Entry 1G2F (X-ray diffraction, 2.00 A resolution); this record covers chains A and C of the 3 polymer chains in the assembly.

[Chain A]
Molecule: 16-nt DNA strand
Sequence (16 nucleotides; row label = number of the first residue in the row):
     2 GACGCTATAA AAGGAG

[Chain C]
Molecule: Tata box zinc finger protein
Source organism: Mus musculus
UniProtKB: P08046 (EGR1_MOUSE); residues 102-190 here correspond to UniProt positions 333-421 (UniProt number = residue number + 231)
Amino-acid sequence (90 residues; each row starts with the number of its first residue):
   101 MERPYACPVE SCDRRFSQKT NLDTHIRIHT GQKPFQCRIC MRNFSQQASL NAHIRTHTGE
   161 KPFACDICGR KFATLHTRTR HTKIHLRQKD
Not modelled in the structure: 190
Metal / ion sites: Zn2+ site 1: Cys-107, Cys-112, His-125, His-129; Zn2+ site 2: Cys-137, Cys-140, His-153, His-157; Zn2+ site 3: Cys-165, Cys-168, His-181, His-185
Curated features (UniProtKB/Swiss-Prot):
  - zinc finger: Tyr-105 to His-129 (C2H2-type 1), Phe-135 to His-157 (C2H2-type 2), Phe-163 to His-185 (C2H2-type 3)
  - site (Interaction with DNA): Arg-103, Arg-114, Arg-142, Arg-170, Arg-180
What the authors report for this chain:
  - binding site for the 16-nt DNA strand: Leu-175
  - contacts within the chain: Thr-124/Arg-127, Arg-127/Pro-134, Arg-127/Ser-145 (backbone contact), Ala-152/Thr-174
  - binding site for the 16-nt DNA strand (chain A): Gln-146

[How chain A and chain C interact]
Pairs across the interface (37; chain A residue first):
  DG2(A) / Arg-187(C)  sugar contact
  DG2(A) / Lys-189(C)  phosphate contact
  DA3(A) / Ile-184(C)  phosphate contact
  DA3(A) / Arg-187(C)  salt bridge to the phosphate
  DA3(A) / Lys-189(C)  phosphate contact
  DC4(A) / Arg-170(C)  salt bridge to the phosphate
  DC4(A) / Thr-177(C)  sugar contact
  DC4(A) / Arg-180(C)  base contact
  DC4(A) / His-181(C)  salt bridge to the phosphate
  DC4(A) / Ile-184(C)  phosphate contact
  DG5(A) / Arg-170(C)  salt bridge to the phosphate
  DG5(A) / Phe-172(C)  phosphate contact
  DG5(A) / Arg-180(C)  hydrogen bond to the base
  DC6(A) / Thr-156(C)  phosphate contact
  DC6(A) / His-176(C)  base contact
  DC6(A) / Thr-177(C)  hydrogen bond to the base
  DC6(A) / Arg-180(C)  base contact
  DT7(A) / Arg-142(C)  salt bridge to the phosphate
  DT7(A) / Phe-144(C)  sugar contact
  DT7(A) / His-153(C)  salt bridge to the phosphate
  DT7(A) / Thr-174(C)  base contact
  DA8(A) / Arg-142(C)  salt bridge to the phosphate
  DA8(A) / Phe-144(C)  phosphate contact
  DT9(A) / Ile-128(C)  phosphate contact
  DT9(A) / Ser-145(C)  phosphate contact
  DT9(A) / Gln-146(C)  base contact
  DT9(A) / Ser-149(C)  base contact
  DA10(A) / Arg-114(C)  salt bridge to the phosphate
  DA10(A) / His-125(C)  salt bridge to the phosphate
  DA10(A) / Ile-128(C)  phosphate contact
  DA10(A) / Gln-146(C)  hydrogen bond to the base
  DA11(A) / Arg-114(C)  salt bridge to the phosphate
  DA11(A) / Phe-116(C)  phosphate contact
  DA11(A) / Asn-121(C)  base contact
  DA12(A) / Gln-118(C)  hydrogen bond to the base
  DA12(A) / Asn-121(C)  hydrogen bond to the base
  DA13(A) / Gln-118(C)  hydrogen bond to the base
Interface residues without a listed pair, chain A (13 interface residues in all): DG14
Interface residues without a listed pair, chain C (31 interface residues in all): Arg-103, Arg-115, Ser-117, Lys-133, Ala-148, Ala-152, Lys-161, Ala-173

[In short]
Chain A and chain C form an interface of 13 and 31 residues respectively; the contacts include 6 hydrogen
bonds and 10 salt bridges. Polar contacts include DG5(A)/Arg-180(C), DC6(A)/Thr-177(C) and DA10(A)/Gln-146(C).
From the paper: a binding site for the 16-nt DNA strand at Leu-175(C); a binding site for the 16-nt DNA strand
(chain A) at Gln-146(C).
Here chain A is a 16-nt DNA strand and chain C is Tata box zinc finger protein (Mus musculus). Entry 1G2F
(Structure of a CYS2HIS2 zinc finger/tata box complex (tatazf;clone #6)) was determined by X-ray diffraction
(same publication as 1G2D).
